8UCL - chains f and i of the 10 polymer chains in the assembly; structure by electron microscopy, 3.18 A resolution.

[Chain f]
Protein: Cytochrome c oxidase subunit 6
Organism: Komagataella pastoris
UniProtKB: F2QVA2 (F2QVA2_KOMPC); numbering as in UniProt (aligned over 42-141)
Amino-acid sequence (100 residues; numbered 42 to 141; the number before each row is that of its first residue):
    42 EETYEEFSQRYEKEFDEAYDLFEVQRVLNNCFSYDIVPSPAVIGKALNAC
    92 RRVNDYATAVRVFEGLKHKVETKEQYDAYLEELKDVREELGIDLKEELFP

[Chain i]
Protein: Cytochrome c oxidase subunit 9
Organism: Komagataella pastoris
UniProtKB: A0A1G4KPQ9 (A0A1G4KPQ9_KOMPC); numbering as in UniProt (aligned over 5-60)
Amino-acid sequence (56 residues; each row starts with the number of its first residue):
     5 SLTRIQGSVKRRILTDISVGLTLGFGFASYWWWGVHKPTVAHRENYYIEL
    55 AKKKKA
Residues lining bound ligands: phosphatidylethanolamine (PTY): Lys14, Ile17, Leu18, Ile21

[Interface between chain f and chain i]
Pairs across the interface (16; chain f residue first):
  Tyr45(f) with Thr7(i); Gln10(i)
  Glu46(f) with Arg8(i), salt bridge
  Asp76(f) with Gln10(i); Gly11(i); Ser12(i), hydrogen bond (side chain-backbone); Val13(i), hydrogen bond (side chain-backbone)
  Ile77(f) with Ile9(i); Gln10(i)
  Val78(f) with Ile9(i), hydrogen bond (backbone-backbone)
  Glu112(f) with Ile9(i); Ser12(i); Arg15(i), salt bridge
  Gln116(f) with Leu6(i); Ile9(i)
  Glu123(f) with Thr7(i)
Also at the interface, not in a pair above, chain f (12 interface residues in all): Pro81, Glu115, Ala119, Tyr120
Also at the interface, not in a pair above, chain i (10 interface residues in all): Lys14

[Summary]
12 residues of chain f and 10 residues of chain i are in contact, with 3 hydrogen bonds and 2 salt bridges.
Polar pairs include Glu46(f)-Arg8(i), Glu112(f)-Arg15(i) and Asp76(f)-Ser12(i). Chain i binds
phosphatidylethanolamine.
Here chain f is Cytochrome c oxidase subunit 6 and chain i is Cytochrome c oxidase subunit 9, both from
Komagataella pastoris. Entry 8UCL (Komagataella pastoris Cytochrome c oxidase in complex with human VMAT2 and
Tetrabenazine) was determined by electron microscopy.
